4RHK - chain A; structure by X-ray diffraction, 2.38 A resolution.

[Chain A]
Protein: Arginase
From: Trypanosoma brucei brucei
Notes: EC 3.5.3.1
Reference sequence: Q581Y0 (Q581Y0_TRYB2); residue numbers follow UniProt; this construct covers 1-331
Chain sequence (351 residues; numbered -19 to 331; the number before each row is that of its first residue; numbers below 1 keep their minus sign (Met-19 is residue -19)):
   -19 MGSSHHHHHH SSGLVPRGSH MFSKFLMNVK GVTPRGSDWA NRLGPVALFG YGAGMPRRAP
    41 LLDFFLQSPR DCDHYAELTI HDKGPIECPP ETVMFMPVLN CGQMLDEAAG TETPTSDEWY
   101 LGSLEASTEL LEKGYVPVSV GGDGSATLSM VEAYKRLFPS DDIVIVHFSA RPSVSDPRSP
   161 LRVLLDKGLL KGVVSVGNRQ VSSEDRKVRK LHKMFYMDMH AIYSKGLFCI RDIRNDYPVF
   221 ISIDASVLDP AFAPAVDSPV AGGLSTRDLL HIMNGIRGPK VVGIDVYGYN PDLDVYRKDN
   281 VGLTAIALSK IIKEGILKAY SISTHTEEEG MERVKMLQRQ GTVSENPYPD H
Disordered / not traced: -19 to -2, 71-72, 312-331
Differences from the reference sequence: expression tag (-19 to 0)
Disulfides: Cys209 forms a disulfide with the same residue of a neighbouring copy of this chain
Reported in the primary citation:
  - self-association interface (contacts with another copy of this molecule); pairs are residue here / residue on that copy: Cys209-Cys209 (disulfide), Asp274-Lys278 (backbone contact), Arg277-Pro234 (hydrogen bond), Arg277-Val236 (hydrogen bond), Phe208, Ala231, Phe232, Val275, Leu283
  - conformationally variable residues (loop rearrangement): Gly206 to Pro218
  - contacts within the chain: Arg277-Asp279 (salt bridge)
  - interface residues: Cys209

[In short]
From the paper: the interface residue Cys209; conformational variability at Gly206.
Chain A is Arginase (Trypanosoma brucei brucei); the structure, Crystal structure of T. brucei arginase-like
protein in an oxidized form, was determined by X-ray diffraction (same publication as 4RHI, 4RHJ, 4RHL, 4RHM
and 4RHQ).
